Entry 5C1B (X-ray diffraction, 3.08 A resolution); this record covers chains D and V of the 8 polymer chains in the assembly.

Chain D:
Name: Transitional endoplasmic reticulum ATPase
From: Homo sapiens
Notes: EC 3.6.4.6; engineered mutation(s): 709-728 deletion
UniProtKB: P55072 (TERA_HUMAN); numbering as in UniProt; present here: 2-708, 729-806
Amino-acid sequence (785 residues; each row starts with the number of its first residue; note: 20 numbers in that range are skipped by the numbering (no residue carries them; nothing is unmodelled there)):
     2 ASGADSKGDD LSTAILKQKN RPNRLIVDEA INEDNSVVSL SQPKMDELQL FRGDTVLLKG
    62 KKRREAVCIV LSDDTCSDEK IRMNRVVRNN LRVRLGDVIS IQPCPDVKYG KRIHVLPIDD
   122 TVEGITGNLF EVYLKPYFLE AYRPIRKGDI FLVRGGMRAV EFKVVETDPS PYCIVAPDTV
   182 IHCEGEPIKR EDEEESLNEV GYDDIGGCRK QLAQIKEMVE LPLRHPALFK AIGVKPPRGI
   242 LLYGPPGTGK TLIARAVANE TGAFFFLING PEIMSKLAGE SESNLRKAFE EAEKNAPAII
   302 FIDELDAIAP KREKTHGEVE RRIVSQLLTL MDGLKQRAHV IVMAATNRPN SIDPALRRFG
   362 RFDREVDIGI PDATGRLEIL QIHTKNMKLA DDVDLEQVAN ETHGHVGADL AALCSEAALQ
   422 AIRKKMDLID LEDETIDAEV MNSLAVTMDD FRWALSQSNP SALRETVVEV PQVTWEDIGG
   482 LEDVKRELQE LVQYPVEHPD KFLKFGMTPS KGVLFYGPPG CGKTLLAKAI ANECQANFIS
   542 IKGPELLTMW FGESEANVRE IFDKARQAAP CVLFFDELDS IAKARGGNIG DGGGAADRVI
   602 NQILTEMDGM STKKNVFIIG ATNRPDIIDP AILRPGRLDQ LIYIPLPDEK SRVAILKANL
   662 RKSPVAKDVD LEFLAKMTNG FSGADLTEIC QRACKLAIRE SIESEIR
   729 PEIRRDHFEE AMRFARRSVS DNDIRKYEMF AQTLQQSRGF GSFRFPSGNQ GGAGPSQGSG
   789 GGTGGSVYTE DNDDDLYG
Unresolved in the structure: 2-20, 588-593, 771-806
Bound ions: Mg2+ site 1: Thr252 (together with ATP-gamma-S); Mg2+ site 2: Thr525 (together with ATP-gamma-S)
Ligand contacts:
  - ATP-gamma-S (AGS; phosphothiophosphoric acid-adenylate ester), molecule 1: Asp205, Ile206, Gly207, Cys209, Pro246, Pro247, Gly248, Thr249, Gly250, Lys251, Thr252, Leu253, Asn348, Ile380, His384, Gly408, Ala409, Ala412
  - ATP-gamma-S (AGS), molecule 2: Asp478, Ile479, Gly480, Leu482, Pro519, Pro520, Gly521, Cys522, Gly523, Lys524, Thr525, Leu526, Asn624, Ile656, Asn660, Gly684, Ala685, Thr688
  - ATP-gamma-S (AGS), molecule 3: Arg635, Pro636, Arg766
Curated features (UniProtKB/Swiss-Prot):
  - region: Thr797 to Gly806 (Interaction with UBXN6)
  - motif: Asp802 to Gly806 (PIM motif)
  - binding site (ATP): Pro247 to Leu253, Asn348, His384, Gly521 to Leu526
  - modified residue: Ala2 (N-acetylalanine), Ser3 (Phosphoserine), Ser7 (Phosphoserine), Ser13 (Phosphoserine), Ser37 (Phosphoserine), Lys315 (N6,N6,N6-trimethyllysine), Thr436 (Phosphothreonine), Ser462 (Phosphoserine), Lys502 (N6-acetyllysine), Lys505 (N6-acetyllysine), Lys668 (N6-acetyllysine), Ser702 (Phosphoserine), Lys754 (N6-acetyllysine), Ser770 (Phosphoserine), Ser775 (Phosphoserine), Ser787 (Phosphoserine), Tyr805 (Phosphotyrosine)
  - cross-link (Glycyl lysine isopeptide (Lys-Gly)): Lys8 (interchain with G-Cter in SUMO2), Lys18 (interchain with G-Cter in SUMO2)
  - natural variant: Arg95 (R95G: In IBMPFD1), Gly97 (G97E: In CMT2Y), Ile126 (I126F: In IBMPFD1; uncertain significance), Arg155 (R155C: In IBMPFD1; R155H: In FTDALS6 and IBMPFD1; R155L: In IBMPFD1; R155P: In IBMPFD1; R155S: In IBMPFD1), Arg159 (R159G: In FTDALS6; R159H: In IBMPFD1), Ala160 (A160T: In IBMPFD1; uncertain significance), Glu185 (E185K: In CMT2Y), Arg191 (R191Q: In FTDALS6 and IBMPFD1), Leu198 (L198W: In IBMPFD1), Ala232 (A232E: In IBMPFD1), Ile254 (I254F: In IBMPFD1; uncertain significance), Ile369 (I369T: In IBMPFD1; uncertain significance), 2 further natural variant entries in UniProt
  - mutagenesis: Phe52 to Asp55 (Abolishes interaction with NPLOC4; when associated with A-110), Arg53 (R53A: Minor effect on affinity for ATP and ADP), Arg86 (R86A: Strongly increased affinity for ATP. Strongly reduced affinity for ADP), Tyr110 (Y110A: Abolishes interaction with NPLOC4; when associated with 52-A--A-55), Arg113 to His115 (Severely reduced binding to DERL1), Phe131 (F131R: Severely reduced binding to DERL1), Leu140 (L140D: Severely reduced binding to DERL1), Asp179 (D179R: No effect on binding to DERL1), His183 (H183W: Severely reduced binding to DERL1), Lys251 (K251Q: Impairs ERAD degradation of HMGCR and does not inhibit interaction with RHBDD1; when associated with Q-524), Glu305 (E305Q: Defect in ubiquitin-dependent protein degradation by the proteasome; when associated with Q-578), Lys312 (K312A: Does not affect methylation by VCPKMT), 8 further mutagenesis entries in UniProt
From the paper describing this entry:
  - conformationally variable residues (loop rearrangement): His183 to Glu187

Chain V:
Name: Ubiquitin fusion degradation protein 1 homolog
UniProtKB: Q92890 (UFD1_HUMAN); residue numbers follow UniProt; this construct covers 221-241
Amino-acid sequence (21 residues; row label = number of the first residue in the row):
   221 GELGFRAFSG SGNRLDGKKK G
Unresolved in the structure: 221-224, 236-241
Curated features (UniProtKB/Swiss-Prot):
  - modified residue: Ser231 (Phosphoserine)

How chain D and chain V interact:
Residue-residue contacts - 27 pairs, chain D then chain V:
  Arg113(D) with Phe228(V)
  His115(D) with Phe225(V); Ala227(V), hydrogen bond (side chain-backbone); Phe228(V)
  Leu117(D) with Phe225(V), hydrophobic
  Asn129(D) with Arg234(V)
  Phe131(D) with Gly232(V); Arg234(V)
  Glu132(D) with Arg234(V)
  Lys136(D) with Arg234(V)
  Pro178(D) with Asn233(V); Arg234(V); Leu235(V), hydrophobic
  Asp179(D) with Asn233(V)
  Thr180(D) with Asn233(V)
  Val181(D) with Gly232(V); Asn233(V)
  Ile182(D) with Ser231(V); Gly232(V), hydrogen bond (backbone-backbone); Asn233(V)
  His183(D) with Phe228(V); Ser229(V), hydrogen bond (side chain-backbone); Gly230(V), hydrogen bond (side chain-backbone); Ser231(V), hydrogen bond (side chain-backbone)
  Glu185(D) with Phe225(V); Phe228(V); Ser229(V), hydrogen bond (side chain-backbone)
Also at the interface, not in a pair above, chain D (16 interface residues in all): Ile114, Leu140
The authors on this interface:
  - residue pairs: Arg113(D)-Phe228(V) (hydrophobic contact), Leu117(D)-Phe225(V) (hydrophobic contact), Phe131(D)-Arg234(V)
  - interface residues, chain D: Arg113(D), His115(D), His183(D), Glu185(D)
  - hot spots on chain D (mutagenesis) - F131A, H183A: abolished binding to Ubiquitin fusion degradation protein 1 homolog (chain V)
  - interface residues, chain V: Ala227(V), Ser231(V)

In short:
16 residues of chain D and 10 residues of chain V are in contact; the contacts include 6 hydrogen bonds. Polar
pairs include His115(D)-Ala227(V), His183(D)-Ser229(V) and His183(D)-Gly230(V). The paper describes
hydrophobic contacts between Arg113(D) and Phe228(V) and Leu117(D) and Phe225(V); a contact between Phe131(D)
and Arg234(V). The paper reports that F131A and H183A of chain D abolish binding to Ubiquitin fusion
degradation protein 1 homolog (chain V); interface residues Arg113(D), His115(D) and Ala227(V) among others.
Here chain D is Transitional endoplasmic reticulum ATPase (Homo sapiens) and chain V is Ubiquitin fusion
degradation protein 1 homolog. Entry 5C1B (p97-delta709-728 in complex with a UFD1-SHP peptide) was determined
by X-ray diffraction.
